Entry 4CXT (X-ray diffraction, 2.66 A resolution); this record covers chain A.

== Chain A ==
Protein: Kelch-like ech-associated protein 1
From: Homo sapiens
Notes: fragment: btb, residues 48-180
Reference sequence: Q14145 (KEAP1_HUMAN); residue numbers follow UniProt; this construct covers 48-180
Chain sequence (137 residues; each row starts with the number of its first residue):
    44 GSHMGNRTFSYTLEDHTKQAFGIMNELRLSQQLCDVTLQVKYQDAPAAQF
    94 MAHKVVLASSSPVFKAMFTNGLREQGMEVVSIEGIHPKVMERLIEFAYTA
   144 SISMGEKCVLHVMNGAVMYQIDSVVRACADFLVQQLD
Not modelled in the structure: 44-48
Construct notes: expression tag (44-47); engineered mutation A172 (Ser in Q14145)
Glycans and other covalent adducts: CDDO (SXJ) linked to C151
Small-molecule neighbours: CDDO (SXJ; (13alpha,18alpha)-2-cyano-3-hydroxy-12-oxooleana-2,9(11)-dien-28-oic acid): Y85, Q86, H129, K131, V132, R135, M147, G148, K150, H154, V155
What the authors report for this chain:
  - binding site for CDDO: Y85, H129, K131, G148, C151, H154, V155
  - conformationally variable residues (order/disorder transition, side-chain flip): K131, R135, C151
  - mutagenesis - S172A (>3 degC): increased stability
  - mutagenesis - S172A: unchanged binding to Cul3

== Summary ==
CDDO is covalently linked to C151. The paper reports a binding site for CDDO at Y85, H129 and K131 among
others; S172A increases stability.
Chain A is Kelch-like ech-associated protein 1 (Homo sapiens); the structure, BTB domain of KEAP1 in complex
with CDDO, was determined by X-ray diffraction (same publication as 4CXI and 4CXJ).
